4TMT - chain A; structure by X-ray diffraction, 1.58 A resolution.

# Chain A
Protein: eIF5B
Source organism: Chaetomium thermophilum
Notes: fragment: G domain and domain II; engineered mutation(s): D533A
Chain sequence (345 residues; row label = number of the first residue in the row):
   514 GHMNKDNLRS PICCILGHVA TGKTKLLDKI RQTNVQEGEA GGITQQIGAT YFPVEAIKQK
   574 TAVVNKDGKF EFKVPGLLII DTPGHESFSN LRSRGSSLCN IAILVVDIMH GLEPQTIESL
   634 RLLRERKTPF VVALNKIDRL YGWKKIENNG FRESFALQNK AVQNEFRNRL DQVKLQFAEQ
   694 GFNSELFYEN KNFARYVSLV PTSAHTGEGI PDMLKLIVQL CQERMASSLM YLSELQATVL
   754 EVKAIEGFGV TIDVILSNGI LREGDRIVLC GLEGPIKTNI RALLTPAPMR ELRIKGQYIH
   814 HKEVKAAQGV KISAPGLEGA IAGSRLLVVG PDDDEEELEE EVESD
Unresolved in the structure: 514-515, 858
Metal / ion sites: Mg2+: T537, T557 (together with GTP-gamma-S)
Residues lining bound ligands: GTP-gamma-S (GSP; 5'-guanosine-diphosphate-monothiophosphate): H531, V532, A533, T534, G535, K536, T537, K538, Q549, G555, I556, T557, T595, P596, G597, H598, N648, K649, D651, R652, S716, A717, H718

# Summary
Ligands of chain A: GTP-gamma-S. T537 and T557 coordinate Mg2+.
Chain A is eIF5B (Chaetomium thermophilum); the structure, Translation initiation factor eIF5B (517-858)
mutant D533A from C. thermophilum, bound to GTPgammaS, was determined by X-ray diffraction, deposited together
with 4TMV, 4TMW, 4TMX, 4TMZ and 4TN1.
